PDB entry 7B3C | electron microscopy, 3.40 A resolution | chains A and P of the 5 polymer chains in the assembly

# Chain A
Protein: RNA-directed RNA polymerase nsp12
From: Severe acute respiratory syndrome coronavirus 2
Notes: EC 2.7.7.48
Reference sequence: P0DTD1 (R1AB_SARS2); residues 1-932 here correspond to UniProt positions 4393-5324 (UniProt number = residue number + 4392)
Amino-acid sequence (935 residues; each row starts with the number of its first residue; numbers below 1 keep their minus sign (Ser-2 is residue -2)):
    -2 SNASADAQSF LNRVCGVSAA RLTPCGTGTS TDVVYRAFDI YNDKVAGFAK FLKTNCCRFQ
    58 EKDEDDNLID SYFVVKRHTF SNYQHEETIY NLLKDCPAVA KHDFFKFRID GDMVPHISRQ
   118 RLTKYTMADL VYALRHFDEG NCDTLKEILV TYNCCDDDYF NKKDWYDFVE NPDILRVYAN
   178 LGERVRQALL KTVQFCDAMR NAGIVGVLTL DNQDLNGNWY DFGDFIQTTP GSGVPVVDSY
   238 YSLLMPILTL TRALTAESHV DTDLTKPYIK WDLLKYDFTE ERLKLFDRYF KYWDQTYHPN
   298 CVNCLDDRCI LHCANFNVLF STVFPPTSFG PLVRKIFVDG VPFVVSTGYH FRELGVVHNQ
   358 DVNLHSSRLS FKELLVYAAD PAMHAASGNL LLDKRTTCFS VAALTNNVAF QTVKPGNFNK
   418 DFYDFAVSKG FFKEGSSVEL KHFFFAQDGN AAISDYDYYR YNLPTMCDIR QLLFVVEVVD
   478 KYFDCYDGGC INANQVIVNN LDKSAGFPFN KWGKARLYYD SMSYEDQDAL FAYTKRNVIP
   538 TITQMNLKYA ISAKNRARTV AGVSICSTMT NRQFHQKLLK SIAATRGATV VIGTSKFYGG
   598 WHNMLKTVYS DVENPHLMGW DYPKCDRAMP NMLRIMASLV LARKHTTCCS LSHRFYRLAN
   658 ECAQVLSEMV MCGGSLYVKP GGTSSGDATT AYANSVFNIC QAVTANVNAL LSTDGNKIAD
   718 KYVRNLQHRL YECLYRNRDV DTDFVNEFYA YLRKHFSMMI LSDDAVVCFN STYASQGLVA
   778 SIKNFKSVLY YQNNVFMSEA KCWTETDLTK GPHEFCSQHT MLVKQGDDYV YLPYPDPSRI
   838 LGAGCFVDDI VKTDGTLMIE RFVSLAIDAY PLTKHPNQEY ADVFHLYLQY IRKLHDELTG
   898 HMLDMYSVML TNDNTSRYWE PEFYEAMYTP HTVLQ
Disordered / not traced: -2 to 30, 51-117, 362-366, 897-909, 930-932
Construct notes: expression tag (-2 to 0)
Bound ions: Zn2+ site 1: His295, Cys301, Cys306, Cys310; Zn2+ site 2: Cys487, His642, Cys645, Cys646
Curated features (UniProtKB/Swiss-Prot):
  - region: Lys545 to Arg555 (Interaction with RMP Remdesivir), Thr582 to Pro620 (RdRp Palm N-ter)
  - active site: Ser759, Asp760, Asp761
  - binding site (Mn(2+)): Asn209, Asp218
  - binding site (Zn(2+)): His295, Cys301, Cys306, Cys310, Cys487, His642, Cys645, Cys646
  - site: Gln932 (Cleavage)
What the authors report for this chain:
  - binding site for the 15-nt RNA strand (chain P): Ser861 (proposed by the authors, not directly observed)

# Chain P
Molecule: 15-nt RNA strand
Sequence (15 nucleotides; each row starts with the number of its first residue):
     1 UGAGCCUACG CXGUG
Disordered / not traced: 1-4
Modified residues: F86 ([(2R,3S,4R,5R)-5-(4-azanylpyrrolo[2,1-f][1,2,4]triazin-7-yl)-5-cyano-3,4-bis(oxidanyl)oxolan-2-yl]methyl dihydrogen phosphate) at position 12

# How chain A and chain P interact
Pairs across the interface (20):
  Asp499(A) - A8(P)  phosphate contact
  Asp623(A) - G15(P)  phosphate contact
  Ser682(A) - G15(P)  hydrogen bond to the base
  Asn691(A) - G15(P)  phosphate contact
  Leu758(A) - U14(P)  sugar contact
  Ser759(A) - U14(P)  sugar contact
  Asp760(A) - U14(P)  hydrogen bond to the sugar
  Asp760(A) - G15(P)  phosphate contact
  Cys813(A) - G13(P)  phosphate contact
  Ser814(A) - U14(P)  hydrogen bond to the phosphate
  Arg836(A) - F86_12(P)
  Arg836(A) - G13(P)  salt bridge to the phosphate
  Ala840(A) - F86_12(P)
  Lys849(A) - C11(P)  salt bridge to the phosphate
  Glu857(A) - C9(P)  base contact
  Arg858(A) - G10(P)  sugar contact
  Arg858(A) - C11(P)  salt bridge to the phosphate
  Ser861(A) - G10(P)  base contact
  Ser861(A) - C11(P)  sugar contact
  Asp865(A) - F86_12(P)
Interface residues without a listed pair, chain A (22 interface residues in all): Lys545, Arg555, Gly683, Gln815, Met855, Leu862

# Overview
22 residues of chain A and 8 residues of chain P are in contact; the contacts include 3 hydrogen bonds and 3
salt bridges. Polar pairs include Ser682(A)-G15(P), Asp760(A)-U14(P) and Ser814(A)-U14(P). The paper reports a
binding site for the 15-nt RNA strand (chain P) at Ser861(A).
Here chain A is RNA-directed RNA polymerase nsp12 (Severe acute respiratory syndrome coronavirus 2) and chain
P is a 15-nt RNA strand. Entry 7B3C (Structure of elongating SARS-CoV-2 RNA-dependent RNA polymerase with
Remdesivir at position -4 (structure 2)) was determined by electron microscopy together with 7B3B from the
same study.
